Entry 2E76 (X-ray diffraction, 3.41 A resolution); this record covers chains A and B of the 8 polymer chains in the assembly.

# Chain A
Name: Cytochrome b6
From: Mastigocladus laminosus
UniProtKB: P83791 (CYB6_MASLA); residues 1-215 here = UniProt positions 1-215
Sequence (215 residues; numbered 1 to 215; the number before each row is that of its first residue):
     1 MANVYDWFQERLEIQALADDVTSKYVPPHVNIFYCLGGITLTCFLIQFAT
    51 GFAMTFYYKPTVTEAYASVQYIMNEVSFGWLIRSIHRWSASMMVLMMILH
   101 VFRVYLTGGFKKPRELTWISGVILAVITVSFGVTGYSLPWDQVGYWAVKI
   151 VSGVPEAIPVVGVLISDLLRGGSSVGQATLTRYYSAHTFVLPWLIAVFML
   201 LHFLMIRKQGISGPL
Curated features (UniProtKB/Swiss-Prot):
  - binding site (heme c): Cys-35, Lys-208
  - binding site (heme b): Arg-83, His-86, His-100, Arg-103, His-187, His-202
Covalent attachments: heme (HEM) linked to Cys-35
Metal / ion sites: Cd2+: Glu-75 (shared with 1 residue of chain C); heme Fe site 1: His-86, His-187; heme Fe site 2: His-100, His-202
Small-molecule neighbours:
  - beta-carotene (BCR): Ile-32, Phe-33, Ile-39, Met-96, Leu-99
  - chlorophyll a (CLA): Ile-98, Val-101, Phe-102, Tyr-105, Trp-118, Ile-123, Ala-125, Val-129
  - heme (HEM), molecule 1: Lys-24, Val-26, Val-30, Tyr-34, Gly-38, Leu-41, Thr-42, Phe-203, Ile-206, Arg-207, Gly-210, Ile-211
  - heme (HEM), molecule 2: Phe-33, Tyr-34, Gly-37, Gly-38, Thr-40, Leu-41, Met-93, Met-97, His-100, Val-101, Arg-103, Val-104, Gly-109, Phe-110, Arg-114, Thr-117, Trp-118, Gly-121, Val-122, Leu-124, Ala-125, Thr-128, His-202, Phe-203, Ile-206, Gly-210, Ile-211, Ser-212
  - heme (HEM), molecule 3: Phe-44, Gln-47, Phe-48, Gly-51, Phe-52, Met-54, Thr-55, Tyr-58, Val-69, Arg-83, His-86, Arg-87, Ala-90, Met-93, Phe-131, Gly-132, Gly-135, Tyr-136, Leu-138, Pro-139, Tyr-184, His-187, Thr-188, Phe-189, Pro-192
  - heme / tridecyl-stigmatellin: Val-21, Lys-24, Val-26, Val-30, Tyr-34, Gly-38, Leu-41, Thr-42, Phe-203, Ile-206, Arg-207, Gly-210, Ile-211
  - tridecyl-stigmatellin (TDS; 8-hydroxy-5,7-dimethoxy-3-methyl-2-tridecyl-4H-chromen-4-one), molecule 1: Val-21, Lys-24, Val-26, Arg-207
  - tridecyl-stigmatellin (TDS), molecule 2: Tyr-136, Val-143, Ala-147, Ile-150, Val-151, Val-154, Pro-155, Ile-165

# Chain B
Name: Cytochrome b6-f complex subunit 4
From: Mastigocladus laminosus
UniProtKB: P83792 (PETD_MASLA); residues 1-160 here = UniProt positions 1-160
Sequence (160 residues; each row starts with the number of its first residue):
     1 MATLKKPDLSDPKLRAKLAKGMGHNYYGEPAWPNDLLYVFPVVIMGTFAC
    51 IVALSVLDPAMVGEPADPFATPLEILPEWYLYPVFQILRSVPNKLLGVLL
   101 MASVPLGLILVPFIENVNKFQNPFRRPVATTIFLFGTLVTIWLGIGATFP
   151 LDKTLTLGLF
Small-molecule neighbours:
  - chlorophyll a (CLA): Tyr-80, Pro-83, Val-84, Ile-87, Met-101, Ala-102, Val-104, Pro-105, Leu-106, Leu-108, Ile-132, Phe-133, Phe-135, Gly-136, Val-139, Thr-140, Leu-143
  - heme (HEM): Asn-25, Asp-35, Val-39, Phe-40, Val-43, Ile-44
  - heme / tridecyl-stigmatellin: Asn-25, Ala-31, Asp-35, Leu-36, Leu-37, Val-39, Phe-40, Pro-41, Val-43, Ile-44
  - dioleoyl-phosphatidylcholine (OPC; (7R,17E)-4-hydroxy-N,N,N,7-tetramethyl-7-[(8E)-octadec-8-enoyloxy]-10-oxo-3,5,9-trioxa-4-phosphaheptacos-17-en-1-aminium 4-oxide), molecule 1: Cys-50, Ile-51, Leu-54
  - dioleoyl-phosphatidylcholine (OPC), molecule 2: Ile-87, Ser-90, Leu-100, Ser-103, Val-104, Gly-107, Leu-108, Val-111, Ile-114, Glu-115, Val-117, Asn-118, Arg-126, Pro-127, Val-128, Ala-129, Ile-132, Leu-143
  - tridecyl-stigmatellin (TDS; 8-hydroxy-5,7-dimethoxy-3-methyl-2-tridecyl-4H-chromen-4-one), molecule 1: Ala-31, Asp-35, Leu-36, Leu-37, Phe-40, Pro-41
  - tridecyl-stigmatellin (TDS), molecule 2: Ile-75, Leu-76, Pro-77, Leu-81, Phe-85, Leu-88, Met-101

# How chain A and chain B interact
Residue-residue contacts (111; chain A residue first):
  Thr-22(A) / Trp-32(B)
  Lys-24(A) / Asn-25(B)
  Lys-24(A) / Pro-30(B)
  Lys-24(A) / Ala-31(B)  hydrogen bond (backbone-backbone)
  Tyr-25(A) / Lys-5(B)
  Tyr-25(A) / Asn-25(B)  hydrogen bond (backbone-backbone)
  Tyr-25(A) / Tyr-26(B)
  Tyr-25(A) / Tyr-27(B)
  Tyr-25(A) / Gly-28(B)
  Tyr-25(A) / Glu-29(B)
  Tyr-25(A) / Pro-30(B)  hydrophobic
  Val-26(A) / Tyr-27(B)
  Val-26(A) / Gly-28(B)
  Val-26(A) / Glu-29(B)  hydrogen bond (backbone-backbone)
  Val-26(A) / Asp-35(B)
  Pro-27(A) / His-24(B)
  Pro-27(A) / Tyr-27(B)
  Ile-39(A) / Val-43(B)  hydrophobic
  Thr-42(A) / Ile-44(B)
  Thr-42(A) / Thr-47(B)
  Ile-46(A) / Phe-48(B)  hydrophobic
  Tyr-66(A) / Val-62(B)
  Tyr-66(A) / Gly-63(B)  hydrogen bond (side chain-backbone)
  Tyr-66(A) / Glu-64(B)
  Tyr-66(A) / Pro-65(B)
  Val-69(A) / Val-62(B)  hydrophobic
  Gln-70(A) / Val-62(B)
  Met-73(A) / Ala-60(B)
  Met-73(A) / Val-62(B)  hydrophobic
  Trp-80(A) / Val-56(B)  hydrophobic
  Arg-83(A) / Ala-60(B)
  Arg-83(A) / Met-61(B)  hydrogen bond (side chain-backbone)
  Arg-83(A) / Val-62(B)
  Ser-84(A) / Ser-55(B)  hydrogen bond (backbone-side chain)
  Ser-84(A) / Pro-59(B)
  Ser-84(A) / Ala-60(B)  hydrogen bond (side chain-backbone)
  Ile-85(A) / Ser-55(B)  hydrogen bond (backbone-side chain)
  Arg-87(A) / Glu-78(B)  salt bridge
  Trp-88(A) / Leu-54(B)  hydrophobic
  Trp-88(A) / Ser-55(B)
  Trp-88(A) / Asp-58(B)  hydrogen bond (side chain-backbone)
  Ser-89(A) / Ile-51(B)
  Ser-91(A) / Trp-79(B)
  Val-94(A) / Tyr-80(B)  hydrophobic
  Leu-95(A) / Trp-79(B)  hydrophobic
  Phe-102(A) / Phe-133(B)  hydrophobic
  Tyr-105(A) / Glu-115(B)  hydrogen bond
  Tyr-105(A) / Arg-126(B)  hydrogen bond (backbone-side chain)
  Tyr-105(A) / Ala-129(B)
  Tyr-105(A) / Phe-133(B)  hydrophobic
  Leu-106(A) / Pro-123(B)  hydrophobic
  Leu-106(A) / Phe-133(B)  hydrophobic
  Thr-107(A) / Gln-121(B)  hydrogen bond (backbone-side chain)
  Thr-107(A) / Arg-126(B)
  Gly-108(A) / Gln-121(B)
  Gly-108(A) / Arg-126(B)
  Phe-110(A) / Val-111(B)  hydrophobic
  Phe-110(A) / Pro-112(B)  hydrophobic
  Phe-110(A) / Glu-115(B)
  Lys-111(A) / Glu-115(B)  salt bridge
  Lys-111(A) / Asn-116(B)
  Lys-111(A) / Asn-118(B)
  Lys-111(A) / Phe-120(B)  hydrogen bond (side chain-backbone)
  Lys-111(A) / Arg-126(B)
  Lys-112(A) / Asn-116(B)  hydrogen bond (backbone-side chain)
  Pro-113(A) / Lys-20(B)
  Pro-113(A) / Gly-21(B)
  Pro-113(A) / Met-22(B)  hydrophobic
  Arg-114(A) / Gly-21(B)  hydrogen bond (side chain-backbone)
  Arg-114(A) / Met-22(B)
  Glu-115(A) / Pro-112(B)
  Glu-115(A) / Phe-113(B)
  Glu-115(A) / Asn-116(B)  hydrogen bond
  Trp-118(A) / Leu-108(B)  hydrogen bond (side chain-backbone)
  Trp-118(A) / Pro-112(B)
  Ile-119(A) / Ile-109(B)  hydrophobic
  Gly-132(A) / Tyr-80(B)
  Tyr-136(A) / Leu-76(B)  hydrogen bond (side chain-backbone)
  Tyr-136(A) / Pro-77(B)
  Tyr-136(A) / Glu-78(B)
  Trp-140(A) / Ala-66(B)
  Asp-141(A) / Glu-64(B)
  Asp-141(A) / Ala-66(B)
  Gln-142(A) / Glu-64(B)  hydrogen bond (backbone-backbone)
  Gln-142(A) / Pro-65(B)
  Gln-142(A) / Ala-66(B)
  Gln-142(A) / Asp-67(B)  hydrogen bond (side chain-backbone)
  Gln-142(A) / Ala-70(B)  hydrogen bond (side chain-backbone)
  Gln-142(A) / Pro-72(B)
  Tyr-145(A) / Ala-66(B)  hydrophobic
  Trp-146(A) / Asp-67(B)
  Trp-146(A) / Pro-68(B)
  Trp-146(A) / Ala-70(B)  hydrogen bond (side chain-backbone)
  Trp-146(A) / Thr-71(B)
  Trp-146(A) / Pro-72(B)
  Trp-146(A) / Ile-75(B)  hydrophobic
  Val-154(A) / Met-101(B)  hydrophobic
  Ala-157(A) / Leu-95(B)
  Gln-209(A) / Met-22(B)
  Gly-210(A) / Asn-25(B)
  Ile-211(A) / His-24(B)
  Ser-212(A) / His-24(B)
  Ser-212(A) / Gln-121(B)  hydrogen bond
  Gly-213(A) / His-24(B)
  Gly-213(A) / Gln-121(B)  hydrogen bond (backbone-side chain)
  Pro-214(A) / His-24(B)
  Pro-214(A) / Tyr-27(B)
  Pro-214(A) / Gln-121(B)
  Leu-215(A) / Gln-121(B)
  Leu-215(A) / Asn-122(B)  hydrogen bond (backbone-side chain)
  Leu-215(A) / Arg-125(B)  hydrogen bond (backbone-side chain)
Interface residues without a listed pair, chain A (63 interface residues in all): Pro-28, His-29, Cys-35, Cys-43, Leu-81, Met-92, Val-122, Val-129, Val-133, Val-143, Ala-147, Pro-159
Interface residues without a listed pair, chain B (65 interface residues in all): Val-52, Val-98, Pro-105, Lys-119, Thr-137

# In short
Chain A and chain B form an interface of 63 and 65 residues respectively; the contacts include 26 hydrogen
bonds and 2 salt bridges. Polar pairs include Arg-87(A)/Glu-78(B), Lys-111(A)/Glu-115(B) and
Tyr-66(A)/Gly-63(B).
Here chain A is Cytochrome b6 and chain B is Cytochrome b6-f complex subunit 4, both from Mastigocladus
laminosus. Entry 2E76 (Crystal Structure of the Cytochrome b6f Complex with tridecyl-stigmatellin (TDS) from
M.laminosus) was determined by X-ray diffraction together with 2E74 and 2E75 from the same study.
